1R1L - chains I and C of the 4 polymer chains in the assembly; structure by X-ray diffraction, 2.70 A resolution.

== Chain I ==
Protein: Antithrombin-III
Source organism: Homo sapiens
UniProtKB: P01008 (ANT3_HUMAN); residues 1-432 here correspond to UniProt positions 33-464 (UniProt number = residue number + 32)
Sequence (432 residues; numbered 1 to 432; the number before each row is that of its first residue):
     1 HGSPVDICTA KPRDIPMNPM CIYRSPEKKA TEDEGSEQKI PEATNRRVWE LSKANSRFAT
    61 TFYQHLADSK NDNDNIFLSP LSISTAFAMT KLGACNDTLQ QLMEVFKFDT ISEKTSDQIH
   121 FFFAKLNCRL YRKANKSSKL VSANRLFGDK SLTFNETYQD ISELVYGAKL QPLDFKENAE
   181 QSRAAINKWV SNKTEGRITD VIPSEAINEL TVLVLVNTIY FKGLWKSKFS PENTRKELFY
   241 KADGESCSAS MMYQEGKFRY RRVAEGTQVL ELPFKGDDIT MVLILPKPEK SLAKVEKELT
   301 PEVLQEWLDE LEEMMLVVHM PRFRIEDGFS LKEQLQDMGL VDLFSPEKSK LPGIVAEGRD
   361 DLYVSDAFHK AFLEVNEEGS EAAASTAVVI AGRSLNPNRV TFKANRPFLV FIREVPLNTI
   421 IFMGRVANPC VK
Disordered / not traced: 1-4, 30-40, 432
Disulfide bonds: Cys8-Cys128, Cys21-Cys95, Cys247-Cys430
Residues lining bound ligands:
  - formyl group (FOR): Leu215, Asp366, Ala367, Phe368
  - N-acetylglucosamine (NAG; 2-acetamido-2-deoxy-beta-D-glucopyranose), molecule 1: Asn18, Pro19, Met20, Asn155, Thr157, Ala356, Glu357
  - N-acetylglucosamine (NAG), molecule 2: Asn18, Pro19, Met20
  - N-acetylglucosamine (NAG), molecule 3: Cys21, Cys95, Asn96

== Chain C ==
Protein: Antithrombin P14-P9 peptide
Sequence (7 residues; row label = number of the first residue in the row):
     1 XSEAAAS
Modified residues: ACE (acetyl group) at position 1

== Interface between chain I and chain C ==
Contacting residue pairs (51):
  Phe77(I) - Ala4(C)  hydrophobic
  Ser79(I) - Ala6(C)
  Val190(I) - Ser7(C)
  Thr194(I) - Ala5(C)
  Arg197(I) - Glu3(C)  salt bridge
  Ile198(I) - Ala5(C)
  Ile198(I) - Ser7(C)
  Val201(I) - Ser7(C)
  Val216(I) - Ser7(C)
  Asn217(I) - Ala6(C)
  Asn217(I) - Ser7(C)  hydrogen bond (backbone-side chain)
  Thr218(I) - Ala6(C)
  Thr218(I) - Ser7(C)
  Ile219(I) - Ala5(C)
  Ile219(I) - Ala6(C)  hydrogen bond (backbone-backbone)
  Tyr220(I) - Glu3(C)  hydrogen bond
  Tyr220(I) - Ala4(C)
  Tyr220(I) - Ala5(C)  hydrophobic
  Phe221(I) - Ser2(C)
  Phe221(I) - Glu3(C)
  Phe221(I) - Ala4(C)  hydrogen bond (backbone-backbone)
  Lys222(I) - Ser2(C)
  Lys222(I) - Glu3(C)  salt bridge
  Gly223(I) - ACE_1(C)
  Gly223(I) - Ser2(C)  hydrogen bond (backbone-backbone)
  Trp225(I) - ACE_1(C)
  Trp225(I) - Ser2(C)
  Phe274(I) - Ser2(C)
  Met281(I) - Ser2(C)
  Phe368(I) - Ser7(C)
  His369(I) - Ala6(C)
  His369(I) - Ser7(C)  hydrogen bond (side chain-backbone)
  Lys370(I) - Ala6(C)
  Lys370(I) - Ser7(C)  hydrogen bond (backbone-backbone)
  Ala371(I) - Ala5(C)
  Phe372(I) - Glu3(C)
  Phe372(I) - Ala4(C)
  Phe372(I) - Ala5(C)  hydrogen bond (backbone-backbone)
  Leu373(I) - Glu3(C)
  Leu373(I) - Ala4(C)  hydrophobic
  Glu374(I) - ACE_1(C)
  Glu374(I) - Ser2(C)
  Glu374(I) - Glu3(C)  hydrogen bond (backbone-backbone)
  Val375(I) - ACE_1(C)
  Val375(I) - Ser2(C)
  Asn376(I) - ACE_1(C)  hydrogen bond (backbone-backbone)
  Glu377(I) - ACE_1(C)
  Gly379(I) - ACE_1(C)
  Phe422(I) - Ala4(C)
  Phe422(I) - Ala5(C)
  Phe422(I) - Ala6(C)  hydrophobic
Other interface residues (no listed pair), chain I (33 interface residues in all): Ser82, Leu224, Ile412

== Overview ==
The interface between chain I and chain C involves 33 residues on one side and 7 on the other; the contacts
include 10 hydrogen bonds and 2 salt bridges. Polar contacts include Arg197(I)-Glu3(C), Lys222(I)-Glu3(C) and
Asn217(I)-Ser7(C).
Chain I is Antithrombin-III (Homo sapiens) and chain C is Antithrombin P14-P9 peptide; the structure,
Structure of dimeric antithrombin complexed with a P14-P9 reactive loop peptide and an exogenous tripeptide
(formyl-norleucine-LF), was determined by X-ray diffraction.
